PDB entry 8OOA | electron microscopy, 3.18 A resolution | chains L and N of the 8 polymer chains in the assembly

# Chain L
Molecule: DNA Strand 2
Sequence (226 nucleotides; each row starts with the number of its first residue; numbers below 1 keep their minus sign (DC-152 is residue -152)):
  -152 CGGTACCCGG GGATCCTCTA GAGTGGGAGC TCGGAACACT ATCCGACTGG CACCGGCAAG
   -92 GTCGCTGTTC AATACATGCA CAGGATGTAT ATATCTGACA CGTGCCTGGA GACTAGGGAG
   -32 TAATCCCCTT GGCGGTTAAA ACGCGGGGGA CAGCGCGTAC GTGCGTTTAA GCGGTGCTAG
    28 AGCTTGCTAC GACCAATTGA GCGGCCTCGG CACCGGGATT CTCCAG
Disordered / not traced: -152 to -30, 73

# Chain N
Protein: Histone H4
From: Homo sapiens
UniProt: P62805 (H4_HUMAN); residues 1-102 here correspond to UniProt positions 2-103 (UniProt number = residue number + 1)
Amino-acid sequence (102 residues; row label = number of the first residue in the row):
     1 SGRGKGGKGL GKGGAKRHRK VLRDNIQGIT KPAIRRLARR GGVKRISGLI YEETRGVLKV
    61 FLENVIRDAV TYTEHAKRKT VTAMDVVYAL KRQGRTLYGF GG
Disordered / not traced: 1-20, 96-102
Swiss-Prot annotation at these positions:
  - DNA-binding region: Lys16 to Lys20
  - modified residue: Ser1 (N-acetylserine), Arg3 (Asymmetric dimethylarginine), Lys5 (N6-(2-hydroxyisobutyryl)lysine), Lys8 (N6-(2-hydroxyisobutyryl)lysine), Lys12 (N6-(2-hydroxyisobutyryl)lysine), Lys16 (N6-(2-hydroxyisobutyryl)lysine), Lys20 (N6,N6,N6-trimethyllysine), Lys31 (N6-(2-hydroxyisobutyryl)lysine), Lys44 (N6-(2-hydroxyisobutyryl)lysine), Ser47 (Phosphoserine), Tyr51 (Phosphotyrosine), Lys59 (N6-(2-hydroxyisobutyryl)lysine), Lys77 (N6-(2-hydroxyisobutyryl)lysine), Lys79 (N6-(2-hydroxyisobutyryl)lysine), Thr80 (Phosphothreonine), Tyr88 (Phosphotyrosine), Lys91 (N6-(2-hydroxyisobutyryl)lysine)
  - cross-link (Glycyl lysine isopeptide (Lys-Gly)): Lys12 (interchain with G-Cter in SUMO2), Lys20 (interchain with G-Cter in SUMO2), Lys31 (interchain with G-Cter in SUMO2), Lys59 (interchain with G-Cter in SUMO2), Lys79 (interchain with G-Cter in SUMO2), Lys91 (interchain with G-Cter in SUMO2)

# Chain L / chain N interface
Pairs across the interface (12):
  DC7(L) - Arg45(N)  hydrogen bond to the sugar
  DC7(L) - Ile46(N)  sugar contact
  DC7(L) - Ser47(N)  phosphate contact
  DC7(L) - Gly48(N)  phosphate contact
  DG8(L) - Arg35(N)  phosphate contact
  DG8(L) - Arg45(N)  phosphate contact
  DG8(L) - Ile46(N)  hydrogen bond to the phosphate
  DT9(L) - Arg35(N)  salt bridge to the phosphate
  DG27(L) - Lys79(N)  phosphate contact
  DA28(L) - Arg78(N)  phosphate contact
  DA28(L) - Lys79(N)  hydrogen bond to the phosphate
  DA28(L) - Thr80(N)  hydrogen bond to the phosphate
Other interface residues (no listed pair), chain L (6 interface residues in all): DG29
Other interface residues (no listed pair), chain N (11 interface residues in all): Lys44, Tyr51, Lys77

# Overview
Chain L and chain N form an interface of 6 and 11 residues respectively, with 4 hydrogen bonds and 1 salt
bridge. Polar pairs include DC7(L)-Arg45(N), DG8(L)-Ile46(N) and DA28(L)-Lys79(N). UniProt lists a DNA-binding
region on chain N.
Chain L is DNA Strand 2 and chain N is Histone H4 (Homo sapiens); the structure, CryoEM Structure INO80core
Hexasome complex Hexasome refinement state1, was determined by electron microscopy, deposited together with
8OO7, 8OO9, 8OOC, 8OOF, 8OOP, 8OOR, 8OOS and 8OOT.
